PDB entry 2X7W | X-ray diffraction, 2.36 A resolution | chain A

# Chain A
Name: Probable endonuclease 4
Source organism: Thermotoga maritima MSB8
Notes: EC 3.1.21.2
UniProtKB: Q9WYJ7 (END4_THEMA); numbering as in UniProt (aligned over 1-287)
Sequence (287 residues; row label = number of the first residue in the row):
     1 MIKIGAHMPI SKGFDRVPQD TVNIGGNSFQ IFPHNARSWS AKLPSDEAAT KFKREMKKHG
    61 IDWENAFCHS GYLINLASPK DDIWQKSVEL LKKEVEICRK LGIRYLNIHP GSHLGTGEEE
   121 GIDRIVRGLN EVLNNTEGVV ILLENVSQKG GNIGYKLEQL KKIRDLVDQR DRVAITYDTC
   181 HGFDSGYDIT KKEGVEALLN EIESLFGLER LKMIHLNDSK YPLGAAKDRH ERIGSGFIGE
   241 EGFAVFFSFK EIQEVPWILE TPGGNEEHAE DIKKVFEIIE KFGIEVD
Disordered / not traced: 287
UniProt features mapped onto this chain:
  - binding site (Zn(2+)): H69, H109, E144, D178, H181, H215, D228, H230, E260
Bound ions: Zn2+: H69, H109, E144; Cd2+ site 1: E144, D178, H215, E260; Cd2+ site 2: H181, D228, H230 (together with bicine)
Small-molecule neighbours: bicine (BCN): H109, H181, D228, R229, H230, E260
What the authors report for this chain:
  - Zn2+ coordination: H69, H109, E144
  - Cd2+ coordination: E144, D178, H181, H215, D228, H230, E260
  - catalytic residues: E260 (citing earlier work)

# Overview
Ligands of chain A: bicine. The Zn2+ site is built by H69, H109 and E144. E144, D178, H215 and E260 form the
Cd2+ site 1. UniProt lists 9 Zn2+-binding residues. From the paper: the catalytic residue E260; Cd2+
coordination by E144, D178 and H181 among others.
Chain A is Probable endonuclease 4 (Thermotoga maritima MSB8); the structure, Crystal structure of Thermotoga
maritima endonuclease IV in the presence of cadmium and zinc, was determined by X-ray diffraction, deposited
together with 2X7V.
